6DSU - chains P and A of the 3 polymer chains in the assembly; structure by X-ray diffraction, 1.98 A resolution.

Chain P:
Molecule: 10-nt DNA strand
Sequence (10 nucleotides; row label = number of the first residue in the row):
     1 GCGATCACGT

Chain A:
Protein: DNA polymerase I
From: Geobacillus stearothermophilus
Notes: EC 2.7.7.7
UniProt: E1C9K5 (E1C9K5_GEOSE); residues 297-876 here correspond to UniProt positions 1-580 (UniProt number = residue number - 296)
Chain sequence (580 residues; each row starts with the number of its first residue):
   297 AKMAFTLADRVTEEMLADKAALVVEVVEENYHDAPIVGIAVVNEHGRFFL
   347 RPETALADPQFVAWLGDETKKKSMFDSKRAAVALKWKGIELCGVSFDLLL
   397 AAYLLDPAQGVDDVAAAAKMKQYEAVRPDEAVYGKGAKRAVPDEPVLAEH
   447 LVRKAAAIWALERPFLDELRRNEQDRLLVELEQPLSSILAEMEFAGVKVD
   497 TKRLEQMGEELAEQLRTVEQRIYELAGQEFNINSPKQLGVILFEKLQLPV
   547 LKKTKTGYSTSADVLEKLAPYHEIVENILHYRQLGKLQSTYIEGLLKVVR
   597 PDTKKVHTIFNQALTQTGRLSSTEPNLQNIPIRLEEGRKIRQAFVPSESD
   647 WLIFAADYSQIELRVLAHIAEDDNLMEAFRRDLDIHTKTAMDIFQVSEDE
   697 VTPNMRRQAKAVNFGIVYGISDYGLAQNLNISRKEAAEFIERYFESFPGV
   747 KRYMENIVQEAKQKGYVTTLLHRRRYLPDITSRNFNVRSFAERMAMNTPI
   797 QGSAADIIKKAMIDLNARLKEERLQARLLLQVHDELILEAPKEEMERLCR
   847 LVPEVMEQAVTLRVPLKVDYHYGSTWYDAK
Not modelled in the structure: 297-299
Sequence notes: conflict Thr550 (Ser254 in E1C9K5)
Small-molecule neighbours: DZ4 (2'-deoxy-5'-O-[(R)-hydroxy{[(R)-hydroxy(phosphonooxy)phosphoryl]amino}phosphoryl]adenosine): Arg615, Asp653, Tyr654, Gln656, Glu658, Asp680, Ile681, His682, Arg702, Lys706, Val713, Tyr714, Gln797, Asp830
From the paper describing this entry:
  - binding site for DZ4: Tyr714
  - conformationally variable residues (side-chain flip): Tyr714

Interface between chain P and chain A:
Contacting residue pairs (30):
  DC2(P) - Lys431(A)  salt bridge to the phosphate
  DA4(P) - Thr552(A)  hydrogen bond to the phosphate
  DT5(P) - Thr550(A)  hydrogen bond to the phosphate
  DT5(P) - Lys551(A)  hydrogen bond to the phosphate
  DT5(P) - Thr552(A)  hydrogen bond to the phosphate
  DC6(P) - Thr550(A)  phosphate contact
  DC6(P) - Ser555(A)  phosphate contact
  DC6(P) - Thr556(A)  hydrogen bond to the phosphate
  DC6(P) - Ser557(A)  phosphate contact
  DC6(P) - Arg578(A)  hydrogen bond to the phosphate
  DA7(P) - Ser557(A)  hydrogen bond to the phosphate
  DA7(P) - Ala558(A)  hydrogen bond to the phosphate
  DA7(P) - Arg578(A)  salt bridge to the phosphate
  DA7(P) - Lys582(A)  hydrogen bond to the base
  DC8(P) - Lys582(A)  sugar contact
  DC8(P) - Tyr587(A)  hydrogen bond to the sugar
  DC8(P) - Asn625(A)  hydrogen bond to the base
  DC8(P) - Pro627(A)  phosphate contact
  DG9(P) - Gln624(A)  sugar contact
  DG9(P) - Asn625(A)  sugar contact
  DG9(P) - Ile626(A)  sugar contact
  DG9(P) - Pro627(A)  phosphate contact
  DG9(P) - Ile628(A)  hydrogen bond to the phosphate
  DG9(P) - Arg629(A)  hydrogen bond to the phosphate
  DG9(P) - His829(A)  sugar contact
  DT10(P) - Ile628(A)  phosphate contact
  DT10(P) - Phe710(A)  base contact
  DT10(P) - Tyr714(A)  hydrogen bond to the base
  DT10(P) - His829(A)  salt bridge to the phosphate
  DT10(P) - Asp830(A)  phosphate contact
Also at the interface, not in a pair above, chain P (9 interface residues in all): DG1
Also at the interface, not in a pair above, chain A (28 interface residues in all): Ala433, Pro531, Gly553, Tyr554, Gln579, Leu630, Glu658

Summary:
9 residues of chain P face 28 of chain A across their interface, with 14 hydrogen bonds and 3 salt bridges.
Polar contacts include DA7(P)-Lys582(A), DC8(P)-Asn625(A) and DT10(P)-Tyr714(A). Ligands of chain A: compound
DZ4. The paper reports a binding site for DZ4 at Tyr714(A); conformational variability at Tyr714(A).
Chain P is a 10-nt DNA strand and chain A is DNA polymerase I (Geobacillus stearothermophilus); the structure,
Bst DNA polymerase I pre-insertion complex structure, was determined by X-ray diffraction together with 6DSV,
6DSW, 6DSX and 6DSY from the same study.
